Entry 8ERA (electron microscopy, 2.86 A resolution); this record covers chains A and C of the 4 polymer chains in the assembly.

[Chain A]
Protein: Serine/threonine-protein kinase mTOR
Organism: Homo sapiens
Notes: EC 2.7.11.1
Reference sequence: P42345 (MTOR_HUMAN); residues 1-2549 here = UniProt positions 1-2549
Amino-acid sequence (2549 residues; row label = number of the first residue in the row):
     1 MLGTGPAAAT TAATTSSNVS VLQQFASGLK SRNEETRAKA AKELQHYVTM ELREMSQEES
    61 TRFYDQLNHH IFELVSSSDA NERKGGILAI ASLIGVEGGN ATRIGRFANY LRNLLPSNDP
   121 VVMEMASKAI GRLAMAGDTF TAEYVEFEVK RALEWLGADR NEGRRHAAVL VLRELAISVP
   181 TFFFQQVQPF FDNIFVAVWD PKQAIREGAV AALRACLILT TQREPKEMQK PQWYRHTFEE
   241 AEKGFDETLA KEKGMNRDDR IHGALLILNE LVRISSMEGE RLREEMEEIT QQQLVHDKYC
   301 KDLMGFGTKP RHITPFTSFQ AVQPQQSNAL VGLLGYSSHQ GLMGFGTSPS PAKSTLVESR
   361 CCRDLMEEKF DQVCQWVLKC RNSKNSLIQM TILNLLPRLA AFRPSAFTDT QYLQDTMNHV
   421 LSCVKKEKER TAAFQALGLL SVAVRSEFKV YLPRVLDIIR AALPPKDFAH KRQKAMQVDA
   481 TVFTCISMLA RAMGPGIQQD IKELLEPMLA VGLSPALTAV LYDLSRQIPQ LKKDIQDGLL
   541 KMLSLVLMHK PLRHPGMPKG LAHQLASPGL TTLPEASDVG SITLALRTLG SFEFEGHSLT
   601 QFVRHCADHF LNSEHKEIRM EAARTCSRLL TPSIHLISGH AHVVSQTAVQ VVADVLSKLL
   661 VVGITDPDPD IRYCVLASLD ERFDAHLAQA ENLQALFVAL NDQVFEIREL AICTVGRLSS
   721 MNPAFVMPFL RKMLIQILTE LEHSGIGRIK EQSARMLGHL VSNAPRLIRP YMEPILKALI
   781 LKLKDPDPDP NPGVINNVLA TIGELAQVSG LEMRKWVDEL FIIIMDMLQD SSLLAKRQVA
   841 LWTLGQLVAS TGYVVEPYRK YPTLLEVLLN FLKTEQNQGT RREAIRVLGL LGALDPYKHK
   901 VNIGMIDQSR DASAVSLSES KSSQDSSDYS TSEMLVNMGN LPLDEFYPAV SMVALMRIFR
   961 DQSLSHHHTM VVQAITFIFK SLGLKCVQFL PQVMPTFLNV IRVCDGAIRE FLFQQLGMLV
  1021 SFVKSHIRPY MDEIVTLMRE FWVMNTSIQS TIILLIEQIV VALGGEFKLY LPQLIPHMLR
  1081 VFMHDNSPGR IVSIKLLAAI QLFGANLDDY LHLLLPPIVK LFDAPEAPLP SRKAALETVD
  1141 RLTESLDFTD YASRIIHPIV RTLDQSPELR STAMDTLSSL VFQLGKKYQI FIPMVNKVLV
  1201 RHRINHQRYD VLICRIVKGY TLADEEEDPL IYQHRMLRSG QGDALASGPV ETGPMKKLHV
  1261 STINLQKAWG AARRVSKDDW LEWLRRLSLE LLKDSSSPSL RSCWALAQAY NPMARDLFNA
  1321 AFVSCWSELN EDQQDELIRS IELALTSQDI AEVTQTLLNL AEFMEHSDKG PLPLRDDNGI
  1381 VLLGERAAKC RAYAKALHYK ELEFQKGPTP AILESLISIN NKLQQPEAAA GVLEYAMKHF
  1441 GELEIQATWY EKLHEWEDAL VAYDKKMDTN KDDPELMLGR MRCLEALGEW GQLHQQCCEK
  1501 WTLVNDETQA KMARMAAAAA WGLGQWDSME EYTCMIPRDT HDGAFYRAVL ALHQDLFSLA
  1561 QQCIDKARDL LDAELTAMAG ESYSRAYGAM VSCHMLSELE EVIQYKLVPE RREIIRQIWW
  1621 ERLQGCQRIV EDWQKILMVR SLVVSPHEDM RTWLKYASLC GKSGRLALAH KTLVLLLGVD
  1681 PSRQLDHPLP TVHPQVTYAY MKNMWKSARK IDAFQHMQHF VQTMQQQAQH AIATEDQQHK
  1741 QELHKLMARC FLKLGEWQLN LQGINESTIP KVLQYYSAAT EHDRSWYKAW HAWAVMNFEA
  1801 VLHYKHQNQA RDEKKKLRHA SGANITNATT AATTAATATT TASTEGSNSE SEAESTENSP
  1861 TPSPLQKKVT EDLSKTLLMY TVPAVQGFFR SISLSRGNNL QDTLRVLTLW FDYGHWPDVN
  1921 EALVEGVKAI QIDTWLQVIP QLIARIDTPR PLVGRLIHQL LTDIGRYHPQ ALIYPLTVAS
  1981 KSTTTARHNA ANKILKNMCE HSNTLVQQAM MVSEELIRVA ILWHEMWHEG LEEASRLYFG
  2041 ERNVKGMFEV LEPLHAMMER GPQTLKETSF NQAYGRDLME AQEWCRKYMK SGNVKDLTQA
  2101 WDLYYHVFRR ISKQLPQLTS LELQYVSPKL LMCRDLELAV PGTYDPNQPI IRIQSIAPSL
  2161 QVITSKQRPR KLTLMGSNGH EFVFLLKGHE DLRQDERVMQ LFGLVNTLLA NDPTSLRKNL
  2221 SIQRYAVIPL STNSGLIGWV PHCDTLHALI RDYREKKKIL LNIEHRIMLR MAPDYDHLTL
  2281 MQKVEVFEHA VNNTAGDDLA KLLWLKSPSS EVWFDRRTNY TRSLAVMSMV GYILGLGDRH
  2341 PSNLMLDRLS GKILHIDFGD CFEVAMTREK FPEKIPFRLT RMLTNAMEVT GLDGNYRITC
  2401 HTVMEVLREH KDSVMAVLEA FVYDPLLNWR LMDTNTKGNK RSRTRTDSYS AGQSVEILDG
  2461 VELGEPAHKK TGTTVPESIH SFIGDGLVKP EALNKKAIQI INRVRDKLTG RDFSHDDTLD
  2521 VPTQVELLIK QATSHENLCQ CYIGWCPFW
Disordered / not traced: 1-16, 31-36, 54-59, 75-81, 157-162, 224-232, 247-257, 290-355, 381-385, 405-409, 467-477, 492-496, 550-577, 596-598, 634-643, 787-790, 904-932, 1223-1260, 1815-1866, 2437-2491
Small-molecule neighbours:
  - XYU ((3S,5R,6R,7E,9R,10R,12R,14S,15E,17E,19E,21S,23S,26R,27R,30R,34aS)-5,9,27-trihydroxy-3-{(2R)-1-[(1S,3R,4R)-4-hydroxy-3-methoxycyclohexyl]propan-2-yl}-10,21-dimethoxy-6,8,12,14,20,26-hexamethyl-5,6,9,10,12,13,14,21,22,23,24,25,26,27,32,33,34,34a-octadecahydro-3H-23,27-epoxypyrido[2,1-c][1,4]oxazacyclohentriacontine-1,11,28,29(4H,31H)-tetrone): Leu2031, Glu2032, Ser2035, Phe2039, Thr2098, Trp2101, Asp2102, Tyr2105, Phe2108
  - XZ9 (1-[6-{[(3M)-4-amino-3-(2-amino-1,3-benzoxazol-5-yl)-1H-pyrazolo[3,4-d]pyrimidin-1-yl]methyl}-3,4-dihydroisoquinolin-2(1H)-yl]-3-hydroxypropan-1-one): Ile2163, Ser2165, Gln2167, Leu2185, Lys2187, Glu2190, Leu2192, Asp2195, Tyr2225, Ile2237, Gly2238, Trp2239, Val2240, Met2345, Ile2356, Asp2357
Swiss-Prot annotation at these positions:
  - region: Val2162 to Arg2168 (G-loop), Lys2258 to Gly2296 (Interaction with MLST8), Gly2335 to Asn2343 (Catalytic loop), His2355 to Thr2380 (Activation loop)
  - binding site (1D-myo-inositol hexakisphosphate): Lys1662, Lys1702, Arg1749
  - binding site (ATP): Ser2165, Gln2167, Leu2185, Lys2187, Glu2190, Tyr2225, Gly2238, Trp2239, Val2240, Thr2245, Met2345, Ile2356
  - binding site (Mg(2+)): Asn2343, Asp2357
  - modified residue: Met1 (N-acetylmethionine), Ser567 (Phosphoserine), Thr1162 (Phosphothreonine), Lys1218 (N6-acetyllysine), Ser1261 (Phosphoserine), Ser2159 (Phosphoserine), Thr2164 (Phosphothreonine), Thr2173 (Phosphothreonine), Thr2446 (Phosphothreonine), Ser2448 (Phosphoserine), Ser2478 (Phosphoserine), Ser2481 (Phosphoserine)
  - cross-link: Lys2066 (Glycyl lysine isopeptide (Lys-Gly) (interchain with G-Cter in ubiquitin))
  - natural variant: Ala8 (A8S: In a lung large cell carcinoma sample), Met135 (M135T: In a metastatic melanoma sample), Arg624 (R624H: In FCORD2; uncertain significance), Asp1376 (D1376E: Found in a patient with focal epilepsy; uncertain significance), Tyr1450 (Y1450D: In FCORD2), Trp1456 (W1456G: In FCORD2), Ala1459 (A1459D: In FCORD2; A1459S: In FCORD2; uncertain significance), Leu1460 (L1460P: In FCORD2), Cys1483 (C1483R: In FCORD2), Trp1490 (W1490R: In SKS), Met1595 (M1595I: In SKS), Arg1709 (R1709H: In FCORD2; uncertain significance), 13 further natural variant entries in UniProt
  - mutagenesis: Lys2066 (K2066R: Complete loss ubiquitination by the SCF(FBXO22) complex), Ser2159 (S2159A: Reduces mTORC1-associated S-2481 autophosphorylation; when associated with A-2164. Reduced activity of the mTORC1 complex; S2159D: Mimics phosphorylation ...), Thr2164 (T2164A: Reduces mTORC1-associated S-2481 autophosphorylation; when associated with A-2159; T2164E: Stronger phosphorylation of RPS6KB1; when associated with D-2159), Thr2173 (T2173A: Increased mTOR kinase activity), His2340 (H2340A: Barely detectable kinase activity), Asp2357 (D2357E: Kinase-dead mutant, loss of interaction with TM4SF5 and loss of lysosome membrane localization; when associated with I-2364), Val2364 (V2364I: Kinase-dead mutant, loss of interaction with TM4SF5 and loss of lysosome membrane localization; when associated with E-2357)
From the paper describing this entry:
  - binding site for XZ9: Lys2187, Glu2190, Gly2238, Trp2239, Val2240

[Chain C]
Protein: Target of rapamycin complex subunit LST8
Organism: Homo sapiens
Reference sequence: Q9BVC4 (LST8_HUMAN); residues 1-326 here = UniProt positions 1-326
Amino-acid sequence (326 residues; numbered 1 to 326; the number before each row is that of its first residue):
     1 MNTSPGTVGS DPVILATAGY DHTVRFWQAH SGICTRTVQH QDSQVNALEV TPDRSMIAAA
    61 GYQHIRMYDL NSNNPNPIIS YDGVNKNIAS VGFHEDGRWM YTGGEDCTAR IWDLRSRNLQ
   121 CQRIFQVNAP INCVCLHPNQ AELIVGDQSG AIHIWDLKTD HNEQLIPEPE VSITSAHIDP
   181 DASYMAAVNS TGNCYVWNLT GGIGDEVTQL IPKTKIPAHT RYALQCRFSP DSTLLATCSA
   241 DQTCKIWRTS NFSLMTELSI KSGNPGESSR GWMWGCAFSG DSQYIVTASS DNLARLWCVE
   301 TGEIKREYGG HQKAVVCLAF NDSVLG
Disordered / not traced: 1-7, 262-270, 325-326

[Interface between chain A and chain C]
Residue-residue contacts (18):
  Arg2270(A) with Lys313(C)
  Ala2272(A) with Tyr20(C), hydrophobic
  His2277(A) with Gln44(C); Tyr62(C); Asn87(C), hydrogen bond (backbone-side chain)
  Leu2278(A) with Gln44(C)
  Leu2280(A) with Gln148(C)
  Met2281(A) with Tyr222(C), hydrophobic; Leu224(C), hydrophobic; Trp272(C)
  Gln2282(A) with Tyr20(C); Asn46(C)
  Val2284(A) with Trp272(C), hydrophobic
  Glu2285(A) with Trp272(C), hydrogen bond (side chain-backbone); Trp274(C); Ser290(C), hydrogen bond
  Glu2288(A) with Arg221(C), salt bridge
  Glu2536(A) with Tyr222(C)
Also at the interface, not in a pair above, chain A (14 interface residues in all): Met2271, Asp2274, Thr2279
Also at the interface, not in a pair above, chain C (16 interface residues in all): His22, Thr174, Gly271

[Summary]
Chain A and chain C form an interface of 14 and 16 residues respectively, with 3 hydrogen bonds and 1 salt
bridge. Polar pairs include Glu2288(A)-Arg221(C), His2277(A)-Asn87(C) and Glu2285(A)-Trp272(C). Chain A binds
compound XZ9 and compound XYU. The paper reports a binding site for XZ9 at Lys2187(A), Glu2190(A) and
Gly2238(A) among others.
Here chain A is Serine/threonine-protein kinase mTOR and chain C is Target of rapamycin complex subunit LST8,
both from Homo sapiens. Entry 8ERA (RMC-5552 in complex with mTORC1 and FKBP12) was determined by electron
microscopy (same publication as 8ER6 and 8ER7).
